Entry 1N1Y (X-ray diffraction, 2.80 A resolution); this record covers chain A.

Chain A:
Protein: Sialidase
Organism: Trypanosoma rangeli
Notes: EC 3.2.1.18
Reference sequence: O44049 (O44049_TRYRA); residues 4-641 here correspond to UniProt positions 23-660 (UniProt number = residue number + 19)
Chain sequence (641 residues; numbered 1 to 641; the number before each row is that of its first residue):
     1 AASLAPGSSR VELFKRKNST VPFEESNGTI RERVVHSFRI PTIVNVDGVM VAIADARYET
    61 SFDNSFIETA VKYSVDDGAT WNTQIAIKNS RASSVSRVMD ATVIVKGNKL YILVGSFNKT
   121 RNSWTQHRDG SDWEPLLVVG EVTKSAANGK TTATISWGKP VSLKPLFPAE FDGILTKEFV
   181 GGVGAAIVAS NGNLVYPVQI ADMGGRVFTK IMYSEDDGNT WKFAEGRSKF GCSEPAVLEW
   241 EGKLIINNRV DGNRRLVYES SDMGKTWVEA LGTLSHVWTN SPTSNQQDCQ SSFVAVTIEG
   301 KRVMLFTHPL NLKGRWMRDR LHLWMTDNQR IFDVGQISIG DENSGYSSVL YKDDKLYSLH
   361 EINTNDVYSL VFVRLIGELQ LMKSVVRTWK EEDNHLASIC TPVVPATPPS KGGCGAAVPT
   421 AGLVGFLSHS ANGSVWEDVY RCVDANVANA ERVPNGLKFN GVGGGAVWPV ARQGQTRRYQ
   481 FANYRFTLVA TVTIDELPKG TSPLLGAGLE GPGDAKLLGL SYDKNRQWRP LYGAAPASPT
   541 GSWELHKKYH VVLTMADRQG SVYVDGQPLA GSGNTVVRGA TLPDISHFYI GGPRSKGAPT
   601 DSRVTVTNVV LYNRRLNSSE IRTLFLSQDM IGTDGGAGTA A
Unresolved in the structure: 407-412, 635-641
Sequence notes: cloning artifact (1-3)
Disulfides: Cys-400/Cys-414
Residues lining bound ligands: N-acetyl-alpha-neuraminic acid (SIA): Arg-39, Ile-40, Arg-57, Asp-63, Met-99, Asp-100, Trp-124, Thr-125, Arg-249, Gln-287, Arg-318, Tyr-346

Overview:
Ligands of chain A: N-acetyl-alpha-neuraminic acid.
Chain A is Sialidase (Trypanosoma rangeli); the structure, Trypanosoma rangeli sialidase in complex with
sialic acid, was determined by X-ray diffraction, deposited together with 1N1S, 1N1T and 1N1V.
